Entry 8W7M (electron microscopy, 4.12 A resolution (low resolution: residue-level contacts below are approximate; hydrogen-bond / salt-bridge calls are withheld)); this record covers chains 7 and I of the 16 polymer chains in the assembly.

[Chain 7]
Name: DNA replication licensing factor MCM7
Source organism: Saccharomyces cerevisiae
UniProt: A0A8H4BTB2 (A0A8H4BTB2_YEASX); numbering as in UniProt (aligned over 1-845)
Sequence (845 residues; each row starts with the number of its first residue):
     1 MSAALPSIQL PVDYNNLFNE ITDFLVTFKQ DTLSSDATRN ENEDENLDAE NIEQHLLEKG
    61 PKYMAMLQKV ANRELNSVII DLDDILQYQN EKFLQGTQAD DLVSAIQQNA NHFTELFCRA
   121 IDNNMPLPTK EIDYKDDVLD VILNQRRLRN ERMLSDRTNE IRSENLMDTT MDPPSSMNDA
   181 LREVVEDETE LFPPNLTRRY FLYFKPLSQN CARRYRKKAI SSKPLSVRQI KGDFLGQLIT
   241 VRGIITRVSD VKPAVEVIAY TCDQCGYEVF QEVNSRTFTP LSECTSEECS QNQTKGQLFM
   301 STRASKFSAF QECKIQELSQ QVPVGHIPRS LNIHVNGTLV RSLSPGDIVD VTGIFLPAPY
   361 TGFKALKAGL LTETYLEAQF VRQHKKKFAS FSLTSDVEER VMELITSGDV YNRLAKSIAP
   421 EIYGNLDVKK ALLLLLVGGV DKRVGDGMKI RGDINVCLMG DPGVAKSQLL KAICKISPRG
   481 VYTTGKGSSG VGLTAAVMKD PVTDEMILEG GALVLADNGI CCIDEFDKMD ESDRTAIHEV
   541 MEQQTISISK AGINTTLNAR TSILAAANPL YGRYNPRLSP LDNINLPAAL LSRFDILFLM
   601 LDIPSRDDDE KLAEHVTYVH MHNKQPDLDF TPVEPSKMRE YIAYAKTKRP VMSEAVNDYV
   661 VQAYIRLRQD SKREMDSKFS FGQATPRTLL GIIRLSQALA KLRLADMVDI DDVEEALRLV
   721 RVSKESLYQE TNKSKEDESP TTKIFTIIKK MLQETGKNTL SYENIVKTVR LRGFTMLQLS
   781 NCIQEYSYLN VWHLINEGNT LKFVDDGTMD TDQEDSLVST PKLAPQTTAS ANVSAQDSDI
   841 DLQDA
Not modelled in the structure: 1-3, 35-59, 152-189, 387-393, 731-845
Ion coordination: Zn2+: Cys262, Cys265, Cys284, Cys289; Mg2+: Ser467 (together with ATP-gamma-S)
Small-molecule neighbours:
  - ATP-gamma-S (AGS; phosphothiophosphoric acid-adenylate ester): Glu421, Ile422, Tyr423, Asn425, Asp461, Pro462, Gly463, Val464, Ala465, Lys466, Ser467, Gln468, Ala566, Asn568, Leu612, Val616
  - ATP-gamma-S: Met448, Ile450, Glu542, Arg593, Pro686, Arg687, Leu690

[Chain I]
Molecule: 71-nt DNA strand
Sequence (71 nucleotides; row label = number of the first residue in the row; numbers below 1 keep their minus sign (DT-40 is residue -40)):
   -40 TAGAGTAGGA AGTGATGGTA AGTGATTAGA GAATTGGAGA GTGTGTTTTT TTTTTTTTTT
    20 TTTTTTTTTT T
Not modelled in the structure: -40 to 4, 13-30

[Chain 7 / chain I interface]
Residue-residue contacts - 14 pairs, chain 7 then chain I:
  Ser489(7) - DT11(I)
  Val491(7) - DT10(I)
  Val491(7) - DT11(I)
  Gly492(7) - DT11(I)
  Ala496(7) - DT10(I)
  Val497(7) - DT9(I)
  Val497(7) - DT10(I)
  Lys499(7) - DT8(I)
  Lys499(7) - DT9(I)
  Met506(7) - DT8(I)
  Met506(7) - DT9(I)
  Lys550(7) - DT10(I)
  Ala551(7) - DT8(I)
  Ala551(7) - DT9(I)
Interface residues without a listed pair, chain 7 (10 interface residues in all): Ala495

[Overview]
10 residues of chain 7 face 4 of chain I across their interface. Chain 7 binds ATP-gamma-S. Cys262(7),
Cys265(7), Cys284(7) and Cys289(7) form the Zn2+ site.
Here chain 7 is DNA replication licensing factor MCM7 (Saccharomyces cerevisiae) and chain I is a 71-nt DNA
strand. Entry 8W7M (Yeast replisome in state V) was determined by electron microscopy together with 8W7S,
8KG6, 8KG8 and 8KG9 from the same study.
